Entry 7M9B (electron microscopy, 3.80 A resolution); this record covers chains K and L of the 14 polymer chains in the assembly.

[Chain K (and L)]
Molecule: TnsC
From: Scytonema hofmannii
Notes: chain L of this document is another copy of the same molecule, construct and numbering; everything in this record applies to it too
Amino-acid sequence (276 residues; row label = number of the first residue in the row):
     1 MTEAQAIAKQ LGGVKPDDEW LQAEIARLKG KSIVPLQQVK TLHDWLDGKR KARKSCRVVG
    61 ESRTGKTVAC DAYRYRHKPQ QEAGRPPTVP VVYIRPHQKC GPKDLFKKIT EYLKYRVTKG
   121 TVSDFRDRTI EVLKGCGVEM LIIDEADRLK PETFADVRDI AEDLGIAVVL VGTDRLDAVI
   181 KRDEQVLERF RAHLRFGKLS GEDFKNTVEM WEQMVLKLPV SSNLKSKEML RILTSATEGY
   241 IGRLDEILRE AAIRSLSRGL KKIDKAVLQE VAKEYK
Not modelled in the structure: 1-18, 276
Ligand contacts: ADP (adenosine-5'-diphosphate): Lys31, Ser32, Ile33, Val34, Leu36, Val39, Glu61, Ser62, Arg63, Thr64, Gly65, Lys66, Thr67, Val68, Glu145, Ile241, Gly242, Asp245, Glu246
What the authors report for this chain:
  - catalytic residues: Glu145

[Chain K / chain L interface]
Contacting residue pairs - 17 pairs, chain K then chain L:
  Trp45(K) - Glu274(L)
  Lys49(K) - Glu274(L)  salt bridge
  Lys51(K) - Lys29(L)  hydrogen bond (backbone-side chain)
  Lys54(K) - Glu246(L)  salt bridge
  Lys54(K) - Tyr275(L)
  Ser123(K) - Asp104(L)
  Arg126(K) - His97(L)
  Asp127(K) - Lys107(L)  salt bridge
  Ala155(K) - Gln98(L)
  Arg158(K) - Arg148(L)
  Asp159(K) - Arg95(L)  salt bridge
  Asp159(K) - Arg148(L)  salt bridge
  Asp163(K) - Arg95(L)  salt bridge
  Gln185(K) - Ser62(L)  hydrogen bond
  Glu188(K) - Ser62(L)
  Arg191(K) - Tyr275(L)  hydrogen bond (side chain-backbone)
  Ala192(K) - Glu274(L)
Also at the interface, not in a pair above, chain K (20 interface residues in all): Ala52, Glu152, Asp156, Glu162, Arg189
Also at the interface, not in a pair above, chain L (15 interface residues in all): Arg63, Lys99, Arg243, Glu250

[Overview]
20 residues of chain K and 15 residues of chain L are in contact, with 3 hydrogen bonds and 6 salt bridges.
Among the polar pairs are Lys49(K)-Glu274(L), Lys54(K)-Glu246(L) and Asp127(K)-Lys107(L). Chain K binds ADP.
The paper reports the catalytic residue Glu145(K).
Chain K and chain L are both TnsC (Scytonema hofmannii); the structure, ADP-AlF3 bound TnsC structure in
closed form, was determined by electron microscopy together with 7M99, 7M9A, 7M9C and 7N6I from the same
study.
